PDB entry 5KRB | X-ray diffraction, 2.10 A resolution | chains A and G of the 4 polymer chains in the assembly

# Chain A
Molecule: 16-nt DNA strand
Sequence (16 nucleotides; numbered 105 to 120; the number before each row is that of its first residue):
   105 AGAGGTCAAGGCTAGA

# Chain G
Molecule: Nuclear receptor subfamily 6 group A member 1
Source organism: Mus musculus
UniProt: Q64249 (NR6A1_MOUSE); residues 72-155 here = UniProt positions 72-155
Chain sequence (84 residues; row label = number of the first residue in the row):
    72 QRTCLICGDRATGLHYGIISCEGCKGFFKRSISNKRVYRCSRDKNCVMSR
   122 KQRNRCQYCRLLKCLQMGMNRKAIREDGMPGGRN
Disordered / not traced: 72-73
Construct notes: engineered mutation Ser104 (Cys in Q64249)
Metal / ion sites: Zn2+ site 1: Cys75, Cys78, Cys92, Cys95; Zn2+ site 2: Cys111, Cys117, Cys127, Cys130
Swiss-Prot annotation at these positions:
  - DNA-binding region: Gln72 to Glu147 (Nuclear receptor)
  - zinc finger (NR C4-type): Cys75 to Cys95, Cys111 to Cys135
  - binding site (Zn(2+)): Cys75, Cys78, Cys92, Cys95, Cys111, Cys117, Cys127, Cys130
From the paper describing this entry:
  - binding site for the 16-nt DNA strand (chain A): Lys96
  - binding site for the 16-nt DNA strand: Arg101
  - self-association interface (contacts with another copy of this molecule); pairs are residue here / residue on that copy: Met150-Arg121 (hydrophobic contact), Met150-Arg124 (hydrophobic contact)
  - mutagenesis - G149R/P151R (170 nM to 20 nM): increased binding to the 16-nt DNA strand (chain A)

# How chain A and chain G interact
Contacting residue pairs - 19 pairs, chain A then chain G:
  DT110(A) with Arg154(G), hydrogen bond to the base
  DC111(A) with Arg154(G), hydrogen bond to the sugar
  DA112(A) with Leu85(G), hydrogen bond to the phosphate; Arg154(G), sugar contact
  DA113(A) with His86(G), phosphate contact; Tyr87(G), hydrogen bond to the phosphate; Ala144(G), sugar contact; Arg146(G), sugar contact; Pro151(G), base contact; Gly152(G), hydrogen bond to the base; Asn155(G), hydrogen bond to the phosphate
  DG114(A) with Tyr87(G), hydrogen bond to the phosphate; Lys96(G), hydrogen bond to the base; Lys100(G), phosphate contact; Ile145(G), phosphate contact; Arg146(G), hydrogen bond to the phosphate; Gly149(G), phosphate contact; Met150(G), sugar contact; Pro151(G), sugar contact
Also at the interface, not in a pair above, chain A (6 interface residues in all): DG115
Also at the interface, not in a pair above, chain G (16 interface residues in all): Gly84, Gly88

# Summary
The interface between chain A and chain G involves 6 residues on one side and 16 on the other, with 9 hydrogen
bonds. Among the polar pairs are DT110(A)-Arg154(G), DA113(A)-Gly152(G) and DG114(A)-Lys96(G). The paper
reports a binding site for the 16-nt DNA strand (chain A) at Lys96(G); G149R/P151R of chain G increase binding
to the 16-nt DNA strand (chain A).
Chain A is a 16-nt DNA strand and chain G is Nuclear receptor subfamily 6 group A member 1 (Mus musculus); the
structure, GCNF DNA Binding Domain - Oct4 DR0 Complex, was determined by X-ray diffraction, deposited together
with 5L0M.
